PDB entry 8SAL | electron microscopy, 4.90 A resolution (low resolution: residue-level contacts below are approximate; hydrogen-bond / salt-bridge calls are withheld) | chains I and J of the 12 polymer chains in the assembly

== Chain I ==
Molecule: CH0848.3.D0358.80.06CHIM.DS.6R.SOSIP gp120
From: HIV-1 06TG.HT008
UniProt: A0A1W6IG54 (A0A1W6IG54_9HIV1); residues 4-473 here correspond to UniProt positions 33-502 (UniProt number = residue number + 29)
Chain sequence (475 residues; numbered 1 to 475; the number before each row is that of its first residue):
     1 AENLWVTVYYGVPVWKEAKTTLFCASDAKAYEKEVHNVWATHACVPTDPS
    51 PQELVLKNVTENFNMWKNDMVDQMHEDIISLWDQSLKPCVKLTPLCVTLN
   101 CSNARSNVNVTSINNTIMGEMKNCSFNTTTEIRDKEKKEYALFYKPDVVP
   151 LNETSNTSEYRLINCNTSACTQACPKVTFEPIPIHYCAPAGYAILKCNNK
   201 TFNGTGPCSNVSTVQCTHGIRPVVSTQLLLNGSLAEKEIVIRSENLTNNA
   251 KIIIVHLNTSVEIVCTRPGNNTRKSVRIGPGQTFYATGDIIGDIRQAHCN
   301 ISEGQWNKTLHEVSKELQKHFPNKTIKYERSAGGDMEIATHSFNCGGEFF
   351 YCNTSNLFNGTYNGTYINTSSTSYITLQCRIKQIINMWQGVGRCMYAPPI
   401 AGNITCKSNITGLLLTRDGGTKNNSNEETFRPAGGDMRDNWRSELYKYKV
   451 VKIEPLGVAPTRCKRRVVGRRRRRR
Unresolved in the structure: 1-2, 107-115, 459-475
Disulfides: Cys24-Cys44, Cys89-Cys174, Cys96-Cys165, Cys101-Cys124, Cys187-Cys216, Cys197-Cys208, Cys265-Cys299, Cys345-Cys406, Cys352-Cys379
Sequence notes: expression tag (1-3, 474-475); conflict Cys170 (Val199 in A0A1W6IG54), Cys394 (Ala423 in A0A1W6IG54), Lys452 (Glu481 in A0A1W6IG54), Glu454 (Gln483 in A0A1W6IG54), Val458 (Ile487 in A0A1W6IG54), Arg462 (Gly491 in A0A1W6IG54), Cys463 (Ala492 in A0A1W6IG54), Gly469 (Glu498 in A0A1W6IG54), Arg471 (Glu500 in A0A1W6IG54), Arg472 (Lys501 in A0A1W6IG54)

== Chain J ==
Molecule: CH0848.3.D0358.80.06CHIM.DS.6R.SOSIP gp41
From: HIV-1 06TG.HT008
Chain sequence (153 residues; each row starts with the number of its first residue):
   476 AVGIGAVFLGFLGAAGSTMGAASMTLTVQARNLLSGIVQQQSNLLRAPEA
   526 QQHLLKLTVWGIKQLQARVLAVERYLRDQQLLGIWGCSGKLICCTNVPWN
   576 SSWSNRNLSEIWDNMTWLQWDKEISNYTQIIYGLLEESQNQQEKNEQDLL
   626 ALD
Unresolved in the structure: 476-483, 513-531, 622-628
Disulfides: Cys562-Cys568

== Chain I / chain J interface ==
Contacting residue pairs - 73 pairs, chain I then chain J:
  Asn3(I) - Trp574(J)
  Trp5(I) - Val572(J)
  Trp5(I) - Pro573(J)
  Trp5(I) - Trp574(J)
  Val6(I) - Thr570(J)
  Val6(I) - Val572(J)
  Val6(I) - Pro573(J)
  Val6(I) - Trp574(J)
  Thr7(I) - Ile567(J)
  Thr7(I) - Cys568(J)
  Thr7(I) - Thr570(J)
  Val8(I) - Leu566(J)
  Tyr9(I) - Leu501(J)
  Tyr9(I) - Leu566(J)
  Tyr9(I) - Ile567(J)
  Tyr10(I) - Leu501(J)
  Tyr10(I) - Leu508(J)
  Tyr10(I) - Asp553(J)
  Tyr10(I) - Gln554(J)
  Tyr10(I) - Leu566(J)
  Gly11(I) - Leu501(J)
  Gly11(I) - Gln504(J)
  Val12(I) - Gln504(J)
  Val12(I) - Trp592(J)
  Pro13(I) - Phe486(J)
  Pro13(I) - Ala489(J)
  Pro13(I) - Ala490(J)
  Pro13(I) - Gln504(J)
  Pro13(I) - Trp592(J)
  Val14(I) - Trp592(J)
  Val14(I) - Leu593(J)
  Val14(I) - Asp596(J)
  Trp15(I) - Leu487(J)
  Trp15(I) - Ala490(J)
  Trp15(I) - Leu593(J)
  Lys16(I) - Asp596(J)
  Thr21(I) - Lys538(J)
  Phe23(I) - Lys538(J)
  Phe23(I) - Gln539(J)
  Phe23(I) - Ala542(J)
  Cys24(I) - Trp535(J)
  Tyr31(I) - Leu532(J)
  Lys33(I) - Thr533(J)
  Thr41(I) - Trp535(J)
  His42(I) - Thr533(J)
  Ala43(I) - Gln539(J)
  Cys44(I) - Trp535(J)
  Gln52(I) - Leu484(J)
  Glu53(I) - Leu484(J)
  Leu54(I) - Leu484(J)
  Leu54(I) - Gly485(J)
  Leu56(I) - Leu487(J)
  Leu56(I) - Gly488(J)
  Lys57(I) - Gly491(J)
  Gln73(I) - Lys538(J)
  Asp77(I) - Trp535(J)
  Asp77(I) - Lys538(J)
  Gln84(I) - Leu532(J)
  Ala190(I) - Leu509(J)
  Ala190(I) - Ser510(J)
  Ala190(I) - Ala546(J)
  Ala190(I) - Arg549(J)
  Gly191(I) - Leu508(J)
  Gly191(I) - Arg549(J)
  Tyr192(I) - Arg549(J)
  Thr213(I) - Leu484(J)
  Thr213(I) - Leu487(J)
  Val214(I) - Leu484(J)
  Gln215(I) - Leu484(J)
  Ile453(I) - Gln504(J)
  Ile453(I) - Arg549(J)
  Leu456(I) - Tyr607(J)
  Val458(I) - Trp595(J)
Other interface residues (no listed pair), chain I (47 interface residues in all): Pro49, Asn58, Val59, Ser80, Pro88, Pro189, Ala193, Pro455
Other interface residues (no listed pair), chain J (45 interface residues in all): Ala497, Ala505, Ile512, Gly536, Tyr550, Leu557, Trp560, Trp578, Ile599, Leu610

== Overview ==
47 residues of chain I and 45 residues of chain J are in contact.
Here chain I is CH0848.3.D0358.80.06CHIM.DS.6R.SOSIP gp120 and chain J is CH0848.3.D0358.80.06CHIM.DS.6R.SOSIP
gp41, both from HIV-1 06TG.HT008. Entry 8SAL (CryoEM structure of VRC01-CH848.0358.80) was determined by
electron microscopy, deposited together with 8SAN, 8SAQ, 8SAR, 8SAS, 8SAT, 8SAU and 9 further entries.
